Entry 7RC0 (X-ray diffraction, 1.65 A resolution); this record covers chain A.

== Chain A ==
Protein: 3C-like proteinase
From: Severe acute respiratory syndrome coronavirus 2
Notes: EC 3.4.22.69
UniProtKB: P0DTD1 (R1AB_SARS2); residues 1-306 here correspond to UniProt positions 3264-3569 (UniProt number = residue number + 3263)
Chain sequence (306 residues; each row starts with the number of its first residue):
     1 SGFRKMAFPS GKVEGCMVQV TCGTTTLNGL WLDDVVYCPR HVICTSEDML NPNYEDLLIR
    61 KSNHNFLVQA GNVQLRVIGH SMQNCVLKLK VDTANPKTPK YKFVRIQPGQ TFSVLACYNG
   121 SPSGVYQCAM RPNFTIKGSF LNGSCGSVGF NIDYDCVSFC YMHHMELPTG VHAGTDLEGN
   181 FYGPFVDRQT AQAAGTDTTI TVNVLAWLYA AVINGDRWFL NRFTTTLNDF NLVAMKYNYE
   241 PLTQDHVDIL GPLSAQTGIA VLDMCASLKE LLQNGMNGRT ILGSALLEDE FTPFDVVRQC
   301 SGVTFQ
Unresolved in the structure: 306
Covalent attachments: 5-chloro-4-methylpyridin-3-yl 1H-indole-4-carboxylate (4I9) linked to Cys145
Metal / ion sites: Na+: Asn221, Phe223, Asp263
Ligand contacts: 4I9 (5-chloro-4-methylpyridin-3-yl 1H-indole-4-carboxylate): Leu27, Pro39, His41, His163, His164, Met165, Asp187
What the authors report for this chain:
  - binding site for 4I9: His41, Cys145, Met165
  - conformationally variable residues (side-chain flip): His41
  - catalytic residues: His41, Cys145 (citing earlier work)

== In short ==
Covalently linked compound 4I9: at Cys145. Asn221, Phe223 and Asp263 form the Na+ site. From the paper:
catalytic residues His41 and Cys145; a binding site for 4I9 at His41, Cys145 and Met165.
Chain A is 3C-like proteinase (Severe acute respiratory syndrome coronavirus 2); the structure, X-ray
Structure of SARS-CoV-2 main protease covalently modified by compound GRL-091-20, was determined by X-ray
diffraction, deposited together with 7RBZ and 7RC1.
